PDB entry 5WS8 | X-ray diffraction, 2.62 A resolution | chains A and C of the 4 polymer chains in the assembly

# Chain A (and C)
Protein: Pyruvate kinase
Source organism: Mycobacterium tuberculosis (strain ATCC 25618 / H37Rv)
Notes: EC 2.7.1.40; chain C of this document is another copy of the same molecule, construct and numbering; everything in this record applies to it too
UniProt: P9WKE5 (KPYK_MYCTU); numbering as in UniProt (aligned over 1-472)
Sequence (475 residues; each row starts with the number of its first residue; numbers below 1 keep their minus sign (Gly-2 is residue -2)):
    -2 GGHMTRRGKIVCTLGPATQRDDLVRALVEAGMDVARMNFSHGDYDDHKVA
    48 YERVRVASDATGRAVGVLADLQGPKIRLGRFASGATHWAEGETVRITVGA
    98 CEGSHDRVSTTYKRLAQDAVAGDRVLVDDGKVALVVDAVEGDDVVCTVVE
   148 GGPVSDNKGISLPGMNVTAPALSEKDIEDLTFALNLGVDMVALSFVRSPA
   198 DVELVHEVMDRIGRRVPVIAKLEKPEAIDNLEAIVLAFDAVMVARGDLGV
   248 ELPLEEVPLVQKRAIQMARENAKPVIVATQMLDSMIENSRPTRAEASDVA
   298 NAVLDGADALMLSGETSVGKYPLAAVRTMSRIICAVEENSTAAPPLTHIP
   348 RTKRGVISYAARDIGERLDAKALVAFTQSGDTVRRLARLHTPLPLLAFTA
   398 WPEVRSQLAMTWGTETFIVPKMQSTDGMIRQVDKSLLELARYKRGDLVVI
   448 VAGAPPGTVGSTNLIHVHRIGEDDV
Disordered / not traced: -2 to 1, 451-457
Construct notes: expression tag (-2 to 0)
Curated features (UniProtKB/Swiss-Prot):
  - binding site (substrate): Arg33, Gly243, Asp244, Thr276
  - binding site (ATP): Asn35 to His38, Arg74, Lys155
  - binding site (K(+)): Asn35, Ser37, Asp67
  - binding site (Mg(2+)): Glu220, Asp244
  - site: Lys218 (Transition state stabilizer)
  - modified residue: Ser37 (Phosphoserine)
Bound ions: Mg2+: Glu220, Asp244 (together with oxalate ion)
Ligand contacts: oxalate ion (OXL): Lys218, Glu220, Met239, Ala241, Arg242, Gly243, Asp244, Ala275, Thr276, Met308
Reported in the primary citation:
  - allosteric site: Ala217, Lys218, Ala237 (from molecular simulation)

# How chain A and chain C interact
Contacting residue pairs (22; chain A residue first):
  Lys350(A) - Leu365(C)
  Val353(A) - Ile361(C)  hydrophobic
  Val353(A) - Leu365(C)  hydrophobic
  Ala357(A) - Ile361(C)  hydrophobic
  Ile361(A) - Val353(C)  hydrophobic
  Ile361(A) - Ala357(C)  hydrophobic
  Arg364(A) - Tyr356(C)
  Leu365(A) - Lys350(C)
  Leu365(A) - Val353(C)  hydrophobic
  Gly450(A) - Asp471(C)
  Asn460(A) - His463(C)
  Asn460(A) - Val464(C)  hydrogen bond (backbone-backbone)
  Asn460(A) - Asp471(C)  hydrogen bond (side chain-backbone)
  Leu461(A) - Ile462(C)
  Leu461(A) - His463(C)
  Ile462(A) - Leu461(C)
  Ile462(A) - Ile462(C)  hydrogen bond (backbone-backbone)
  His463(A) - Asn460(C)
  His463(A) - Leu461(C)
  Val464(A) - Asn460(C)  hydrogen bond (backbone-backbone)
  Asp471(A) - Gly450(C)
  Asp471(A) - Asn460(C)  hydrogen bond (backbone-side chain)
Also at the interface, not in a pair above, chain A (19 interface residues in all): Pro347, Arg348, Thr349, Ile354, Tyr356, Val472
Also at the interface, not in a pair above, chain C (19 interface residues in all): Pro347, Arg348, Thr349, Ile354, Arg364, Val472

# Overview
Chain A and chain C each contribute 19 residues to their interface; the contacts include 5 hydrogen bonds.
Polar contacts include Asn460(A)-Asp471(C), Asn460(A)-Val464(C) and Ile462(A)-Ile462(C). Bound to chain A:
oxalate ion. From the paper: an allosteric site at Ala217(A), Lys218(A) and Ala237(A).
Chain A and chain C are both Pyruvate kinase (Mycobacterium tuberculosis (strain ATCC 25618 / H37Rv)); the
structure, Pyruvate kinase (PYK) from Mycobacterium tuberculosis in complex with Oxalate, was determined by
X-ray diffraction (same publication as 5WRP, 5WS9, 5WSA, 5WSB and 5WSC).
